Entry 5FYK (X-ray diffraction, 3.11 A resolution); this record covers chains G and H of the 8 polymer chains in the assembly.

Chain G:
Molecule: Jr-fl, GP120 env ectodomain
Organism: Human immunodeficiency virus 1
Notes: fragment: gp120 env ectodomain
Reference sequence: Q75760 (Q75760_9HIV1); the construct lacks a stretch of the UniProt sequence and is renumbered around it, so the offset changes along the chain: 31-146 = UniProt 30-145; 149-309 = UniProt 146-306; 312-321 = UniProt 307-316; 322-355 = UniProt 318-351; 2 more segments
Chain sequence (475 residues; each row starts with the number of its first residue; note: 9 numbers in that range are skipped by the numbering (no residue carries them; nothing is unmodelled there)):
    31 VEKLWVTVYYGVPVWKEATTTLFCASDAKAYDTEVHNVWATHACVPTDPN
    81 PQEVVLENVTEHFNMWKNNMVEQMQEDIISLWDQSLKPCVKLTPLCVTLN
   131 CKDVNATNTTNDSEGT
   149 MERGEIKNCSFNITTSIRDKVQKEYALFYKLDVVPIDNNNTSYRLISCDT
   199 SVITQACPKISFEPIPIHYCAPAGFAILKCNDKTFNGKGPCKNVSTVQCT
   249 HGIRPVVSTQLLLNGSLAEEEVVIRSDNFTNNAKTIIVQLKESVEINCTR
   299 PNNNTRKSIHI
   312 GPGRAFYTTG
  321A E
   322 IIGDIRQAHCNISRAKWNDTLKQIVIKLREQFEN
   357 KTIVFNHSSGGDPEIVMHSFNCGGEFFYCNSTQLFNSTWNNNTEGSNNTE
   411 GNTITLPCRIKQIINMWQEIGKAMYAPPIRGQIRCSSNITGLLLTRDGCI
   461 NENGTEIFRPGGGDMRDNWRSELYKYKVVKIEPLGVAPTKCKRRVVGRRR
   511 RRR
Unresolved in the structure: 136-146, 399-406, 509-513
Differences from the reference sequence: engineered mutation Lys168 (Glu165 in Q75760), Cys459 (Gly450 in Q75760), Cys501 (Ala492 in Q75760); conflict Ile430 (Val421 in Q75760); expression tag (507-513)
Disulfide bonds: Cys54-Cys74, Cys126-Cys196, Cys131-Cys157, Cys218-Cys247, Cys228-Cys239, Cys296-Cys331, Cys378-Cys445, Cys385-Cys418
Covalent attachments: glycan linked to Asn88, Asn276, Asn332; N-acetylglucosamine (NAG) linked to Asn135, Asn156, Asn160, Asn187, Asn241, Asn262, Asn295, Asn301, Asn339, Asn355, Asn362, Asn386, Asn392, Asn397, Asn448, Asn463
What the authors report for this chain:
  - post-translational modification sites: Asn276
  - conformationally variable residues: Asn276

Chain H:
Molecule: PGT122
Organism: Homo sapiens
Notes: fragment: pgt122 antibody fab heavy chain
Chain sequence (244 residues; row label = number of the first residue in the row; a row labelled like 82A-82C holds insertion residues (82A, then the next letters in order)):
     1 QVHLQESGPGLVKPSETLSLTCNVSGTLVRDNYWSWIRQPLGKQPEWIGY
    51 VHDSGDTNYNPSLKSRVHLSLDKSKNLVSLRL
82A-82C TGV
    83 TAADSAIYYCATTKHGRR
100A-100R IYGVVAFKEWFTYFYMDV
   101 WGKGTSVTVSSASTKGPSVFPLAPSSKSTSGGTAALGCLVKDYFPEPVTV
   151 SWNSGALTSGVHTFPAVLQSSGLYSLSSVVTVPSSSLGTQTYICNVNHKP
   201 SNTKVDKRVEPKSCDKGLEVLFQ
Unresolved in the structure: 127-130, 212-223
Disulfide bonds: Cys22-Cys92, Cys138-Cys194
Covalent attachments: N-acetylglucosamine (NAG) linked to Asn23

Chain G / chain H interface:
Contacting residue pairs - 9 pairs, chain G then chain H:
  Met149(G) - Phe100G(H)  hydrophobic
  Glu150(G) - Lys100H(H)  salt bridge
  Asp325(G) - Tyr100B(H)
  Ile326(G) - Tyr100B(H)
  Arg327(G) - Tyr100B(H)
  Arg327(G) - Gly100C(H)
  Arg327(G) - Val100D(H)
  Arg327(G) - Glu100I(H)  salt bridge
  Gln328(G) - Glu100I(H)  hydrogen bond (backbone-side chain)
Also at the interface, not in a pair above, chain G (7 interface residues in all): His330

Summary:
7 residues of chain G face 6 of chain H across their interface; the contacts include 1 hydrogen bond and 2
salt bridges. Among the polar pairs are Glu150(G)-Lys100H(H), Arg327(G)-Glu100I(H) and Gln328(G)-Glu100I(H).
From the paper: a modification site at Asn276(G); conformational variability at Asn276(G).
Chain G is Jr-fl, GP120 env ectodomain (Human immunodeficiency virus 1) and chain H is PGT122 (Homo sapiens);
the structure, Crystal Structure at 3.7 A Resolution of Fully Glycosylated HIV-1 Clade B JR-FL SOSIP.664
Prefusion Env ..., was determined by X-ray diffraction, deposited together with 5FYJ and 5FYL.
